PDB entry 7RFO | X-ray diffraction, 3.02 A resolution | chains B and C of the 3 polymer chains in the assembly

# Chain B (and C)
Name: Tailspike protein
Source organism: Escherichia virus CBA120
Notes: fragment: N-terminal domain; chain C of this document is another copy of the same molecule, construct and numbering; everything in this record applies to it too
Reference sequence: G3M192 (G3M192_9CAUD); numbering as in UniProt (aligned over 1-335)
Amino-acid sequence (341 residues; numbered 1 to 341; the number before each row is that of its first residue):
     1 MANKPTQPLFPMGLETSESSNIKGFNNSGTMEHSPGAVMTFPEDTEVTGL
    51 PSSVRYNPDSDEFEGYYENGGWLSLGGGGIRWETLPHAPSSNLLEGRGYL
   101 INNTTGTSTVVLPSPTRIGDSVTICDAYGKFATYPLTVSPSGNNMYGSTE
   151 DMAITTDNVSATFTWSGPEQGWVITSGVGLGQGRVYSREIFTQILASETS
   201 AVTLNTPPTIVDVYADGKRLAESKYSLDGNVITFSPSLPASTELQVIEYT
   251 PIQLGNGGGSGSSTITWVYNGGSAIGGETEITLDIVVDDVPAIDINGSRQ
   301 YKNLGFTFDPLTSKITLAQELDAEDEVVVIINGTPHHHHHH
Not modelled in the structure: 1, 258-260, 335-341 (chain C: 258-264, 332-341)
Sequence notes: engineered mutation Mse-12 (Leu in G3M192), Mse-31 (Ile in G3M192), Mse-145 (Leu in G3M192); expression tag (336-341)
Modified positions: Mse-1, Mse-12, Mse-31, Mse-145 (selenomethionine); Mse-39, Mse-152 (selenomethionine; parent Met)

# Interface between chain B and chain C
Contacting residue pairs (132):
  Gln-7(B) with Ser-19(C), hydrogen bond (side chain-backbone); Ser-20(C); Asn-21(C), hydrogen bond
  Phe-10(B) with Pro-8(C), hydrophobic
  Mse-12(B) with Thr-6(C); Gln-7(C)
  Gly-13(B) with Gln-7(C); Pro-8(C)
  Leu-14(B) with Gln-7(C), hydrogen bond (backbone-side chain); Pro-8(C)
  Glu-15(B) with Gln-7(C); Pro-8(C), hydrogen bond (backbone-backbone); Leu-9(C); Phe-10(C), hydrogen bond (backbone-backbone)
  Thr-16(B) with Phe-10(C), hydrogen bond (side chain-backbone); Gly-13(C)
  Ser-17(B) with Phe-10(C); Pro-11(C), hydrogen bond (side chain-backbone)
  Glu-18(B) with Pro-11(C); Mse-12(C); Gly-13(C)
  Ser-20(B) with Leu-14(C)
  Asn-21(B) with Leu-14(C), hydrogen bond (backbone-backbone); Glu-15(C); Thr-16(C), hydrogen bond (backbone-backbone)
  Ile-22(B) with Thr-16(C)
  Lys-23(B) with Thr-16(C), hydrogen bond (backbone-backbone); Ser-17(C); Glu-18(C); Ser-19(C)
  Gly-24(B) with Glu-18(C); Ser-19(C); Ser-20(C), hydrogen bond (backbone-backbone)
  Phe-25(B) with Ser-19(C); Ser-20(C); Ile-22(C), hydrophobic; Phe-25(C), hydrophobic
  Asn-26(B) with Ser-19(C); Ser-20(C), hydrogen bond (backbone-backbone); Asn-21(C); Ile-22(C)
  Asn-27(B) with Ile-22(C); Gly-24(C), hydrogen bond (side chain-backbone)
  Ser-28(B) with Ile-22(C), hydrogen bond (backbone-backbone); Lys-23(C)
  Gly-29(B) with Gly-24(C)
  Thr-30(B) with Gly-24(C); Phe-25(C), hydrogen bond (backbone-backbone)
  Mse-31(B) with Phe-25(C); Mse-31(C)
  Glu-32(B) with Phe-25(C), hydrogen bond (backbone-backbone); Asn-26(C), hydrogen bond; Asn-27(C), hydrogen bond (backbone-backbone)
  His-33(B) with Asn-26(C); Asn-27(C); Mse-31(C)
  Ser-34(B) with Asn-26(C), hydrogen bond; Asn-27(C), hydrogen bond (backbone-backbone); Ser-28(C)
  Ala-37(B) with Asn-27(C); Gly-29(C)
  Val-38(B) with Asn-27(C); Gly-29(C), hydrogen bond (backbone-backbone); Thr-30(C); Mse-31(C), hydrogen bond (backbone-backbone)
  Mse-39(B) with Mse-31(C), hydrophobic; Mse-39(C)
  Thr-40(B) with Mse-31(C); His-33(C), hydrogen bond (backbone-side chain)
  Phe-41(B) with His-33(C); Mse-39(C), hydrophobic; Phe-41(C), hydrophobic
  Pro-42(B) with His-33(C); Mse-39(C), hydrophobic
  Pro-51(B) with Tyr-56(C)
  Ser-52(B) with Thr-40(C); Phe-41(C), hydrogen bond (backbone-backbone); Tyr-56(C); Phe-63(C)
  Ser-53(B) with Mse-39(C); Thr-40(C); Phe-63(C)
  Val-54(B) with Mse-39(C), hydrogen bond (backbone-backbone); Phe-41(C), hydrophobic; Phe-63(C), hydrophobic
  Gly-65(B) with Phe-63(C)
  Tyr-66(B) with Phe-63(C)
  Tyr-67(B) with Asp-61(C); Glu-62(C), hydrogen bond; Phe-63(C); Arg-81(C)
  Glu-68(B) with Tyr-56(C); Asp-61(C), hydrogen bond (backbone-side chain)
  Asn-69(B) with Asp-61(C), hydrogen bond (backbone-side chain); Arg-81(C); Arg-97(C), hydrogen bond
  Leu-73(B) with Arg-81(C)
  Leu-75(B) with Leu-75(C)
  Gly-76(B) with Glu-62(C); Ser-74(C); Gly-77(C); Gly-78(C); Gly-79(C), hydrogen bond (backbone-backbone)
  Gly-78(B) with Gly-79(C); Ile-80(C)
  Ile-118(B) with Thr-84(C)
  Gly-119(B) with Trp-82(C)
  Tyr-146(B) with Asn-158(C)
  Thr-164(B) with Trp-82(C)
  Ser-166(B) with Thr-84(C); Leu-100(C)
  Glu-169(B) with Tyr-128(C), hydrogen bond
  Gln-170(B) with Ala-127(C); Tyr-128(C)
  Ile-174(B) with Val-178(C), hydrophobic
  Thr-175(B) with Trp-82(C); Ser-160(C)
  Ser-176(B) with Val-178(C)
  Gly-177(B) with Gly-177(C); Val-178(C)
  Leu-180(B) with Val-178(C), hydrophobic
  Leu-254(B) with Gly-179(C)
  Gly-255(B) with Gly-179(C)
  Gly-257(B) with Leu-180(C)
  Ser-298(B) with Gly-297(C); Ser-298(C)
  Arg-299(B) with Gly-297(C), hydrogen bond (backbone-backbone)
  Gln-300(B) with Gly-297(C)
  Tyr-301(B) with Thr-266(C); Val-328(C)
  Leu-304(B) with Glu-326(C)
  Gly-305(B) with Glu-326(C)
Interface residues without a listed pair, chain B (72 interface residues in all): Ser-19, Gly-70, Gly-77, Ser-121, Trp-165, Val-173, Ser-223, Asn-256
Interface residues without a listed pair, chain C (69 interface residues in all): Glu-32, Ala-37, Val-38, Cys-125, Ser-176, Gly-181, Gly-257, Asp-288, Asp-294, Asn-296, Ile-330

# Summary
72 residues of chain B face 69 of chain C across their interface, with 32 hydrogen bonds. Polar pairs include
Gln-7(B)/Ser-19(C), Gln-7(B)/Asn-21(C) and Leu-14(B)/Gln-7(C).
Both chains are Tailspike protein (Escherichia virus CBA120). Entry 7RFO (SeMet Tailspike protein 4 (TSP4)
phage CBA120, residues 1-335, obtained in the presence of LiSO4) was determined by X-ray diffraction,
deposited together with 7REJ and 7RFV.
